PDB entry 9IQY | electron microscopy, 3.16 A resolution | chains B and J of the 3 polymer chains in the assembly

== Chain B ==
Name: Transient receptor potential cation channel subfamily V member 4
Organism: Homo sapiens
UniProt: Q9HBA0 (TRPV4_HUMAN); residue numbers follow UniProt; this construct covers 148-787
Sequence (640 residues; each row starts with the number of its first residue):
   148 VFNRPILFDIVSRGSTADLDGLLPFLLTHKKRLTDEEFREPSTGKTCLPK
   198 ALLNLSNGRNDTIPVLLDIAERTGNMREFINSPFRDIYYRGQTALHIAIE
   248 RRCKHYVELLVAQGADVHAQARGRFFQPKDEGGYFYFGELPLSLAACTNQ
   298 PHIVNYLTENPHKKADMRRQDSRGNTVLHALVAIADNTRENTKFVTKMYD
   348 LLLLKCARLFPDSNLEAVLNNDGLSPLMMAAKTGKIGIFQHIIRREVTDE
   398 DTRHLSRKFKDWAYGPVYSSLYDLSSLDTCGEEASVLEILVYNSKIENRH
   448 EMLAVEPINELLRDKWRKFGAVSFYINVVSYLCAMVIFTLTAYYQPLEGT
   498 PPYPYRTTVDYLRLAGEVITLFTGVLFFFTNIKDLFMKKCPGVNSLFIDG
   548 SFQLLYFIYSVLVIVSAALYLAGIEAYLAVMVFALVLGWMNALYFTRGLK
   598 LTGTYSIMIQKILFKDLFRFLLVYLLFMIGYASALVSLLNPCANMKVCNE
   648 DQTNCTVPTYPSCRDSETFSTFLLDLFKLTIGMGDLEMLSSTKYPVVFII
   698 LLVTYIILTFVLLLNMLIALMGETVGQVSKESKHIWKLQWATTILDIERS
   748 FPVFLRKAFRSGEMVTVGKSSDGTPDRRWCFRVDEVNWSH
Disordered / not traced: 148, 468-787
Swiss-Prot annotation at these positions:
  - motif: Gly679 to Asp682 (Selectivity filter)
  - binding site (ATP): Lys192, Lys197, Asn201, Tyr236 to Gln239, Arg248
  - binding site (a 1,2-diacyl-sn-glycero-3-phospho-(1D-myo-inositol-4,5-bisphosphate)): Arg249 to Lys251, Asn296 to His299, Lys344
  - binding site (Ca(2+)): Asp682
  - modified residue: Tyr253 (Phosphotyrosine)
  - natural variant: Glu183 (E183K: Found in a patient with spondyloepiphyseal dysplasia Maroteaux type), Lys197 (K197R: In MTD), Leu199 (L199F: In MTD), Arg232 (R232C: In HMND8 and CMT2C), Arg269 (R269C: In CMT2C; R269H: In HMND8 and CMT2C), Gly270 (G270V: In FDAB), Arg271 (R271P: In FDAB), Phe273 (F273L: In FDAB), Glu278 (E278K: In SMDK), Thr295 (T295A: In MTD), Arg315 (R315W: In CMT2C), Arg316 (R316C: In CMT2C and SPSMA; R316H: In CMT2C), 21 further natural variant entries in UniProt
  - mutagenesis: Phe231 (F231C: Decreased ATP-binding), Lys251 (K251E: No effect on channel activity. No effect on interaction with membranes enriched in phosphatidylinositol-2,4-bisphosphate), Asn296 (N296D: Loss of interaction with membranes enriched in phosphatidylinositol-2,4-bisphosphate; when associated with P-299), His299 (H299P: Strongly decreased interaction with membranes enriched in phosphatidylinositol-2,4-bisphosphate. Loss of interaction with membranes enriched in phosphatidylinositol-2,4-bisphosphate ...), Lys344 (K344E: No effect on channel activity. No effect on interaction with membranes enriched in phosphatidylinositol-2,4-bisphosphate), Met680 (M680D: Loss of Ca(2+) influx. Loss of DDX3X translocation to the nucleus)

== Chain J ==
Name: Transforming protein RhoA
Organism: Homo sapiens
Notes: EC 3.6.5.2
UniProt: P61586 (RHOA_HUMAN); numbering as in UniProt (aligned over 1-193)
Sequence (193 residues; row label = number of the first residue in the row):
     1 MAAIRKKLVIVGDGACGKTCLLIVFSKDQFPEVYVPTVFENYVADIEVDG
    51 KQVELALWDTAGQEDYDRLRPLSYPDTDVILMCFSIDSPDSLENIPEKWT
   101 PEVKHFCPNVPIILVGNKKDLRNDEHTRRELAKMKQEPVKPEEGRDMANR
   151 IGAFGYMECSAKTKDGVREVFEMATRAALQARRGKKKSGCLVL
Disordered / not traced: 181-193
Bound ions: Mg2+: Thr19, Thr37 (together with GDP)
Residues lining bound ligands: GDP (guanosine-5'-diphosphate): Asp13, Gly14, Ala15, Cys16, Gly17, Lys18, Thr19, Cys20, Phe30, Val35, Thr37, Lys118, Asp120, Leu121, Ser160, Ala161, Lys162
Swiss-Prot annotation at these positions:
  - region: Ala61 to Asp78 (Switch II region)
  - motif: Tyr34 to Tyr42 (Effector region)
  - binding site (GTP): Gly12 to Thr19, Phe30 to Thr37, Asp59 to Gln63, Asn117 to Asp120, Ser160 to Lys162
  - site: Gly189, Cys190 (Microbial infection: Cleavage)
  - modified residue: Tyr34 (Microbial infection: O-AMP-tyrosine), Thr37 (Microbial infection: O-AMP-threonine), Asn41 (Microbial infection: ADP-ribosylasparagine), Gln63 (5-glutamyl serotonin), Ser188 (Phosphoserine), Cys190 (Cysteine methyl ester)
  - lipidation: Lys185 (Microbial infection: N6-stearoyl lysine), Lys186 (Microbial infection: N6-stearoyl lysine), Lys187 (Microbial infection: N6-stearoyl lysine), Cys190 (S-geranylgeranyl cysteine)
  - glycosylation: Tyr34 (Microbial infection: O-linked (GlcNAc) tyrosine), Thr37 (Microbial infection: O-alpha-linked (GlcNAc) threonine)
  - cross-link: Lys135 (Glycyl lysine isopeptide (Lys-Gly) (interchain with G-Cter in ubiquitin))
  - natural variant: Glu47 (E47K: In EDFAOB), Pro71 (P71S: In EDFAOB)
  - mutagenesis: Gly14 (G14V: Increased Rho protein signal transduction. Constitutively active), Thr19 (T19N: Decreased Rho protein signal transduction. Decreased substrate adhesion-dependent cell spreading. Decreased stress fibers assembly. Decreased cytoplasmic microtubule organization), Tyr34 (Y34A: Abolishes interaction with DGKQ; Y34F: Abolishes AMPylation by Haemophilus IbpA), Thr37 (T37A: Abolished monoglucosylation by C.difficile toxin TcdA. Abolished O-GlcNAcylation by C.novyi toxin TcdA), Gln63 (Q63L: Causes constitutive activation), Lys135 (K135R: Reduced FBXL19-mediated ubiquitination and subsequent degradation), Lys185 to Lys187 (In 3KR mutant; abolished stearoylation in response to S.flexneri infection), Leu193 (L193M: Converts geranyl-geranylation to farnesylation; does not prevent the cleavage by yopT)

== Chain B / chain J interface ==
Pairs across the interface (22):
  Arg179(B) with Tyr34(J), hydrogen bond
  Glu183(B) with Asp65(J); Leu69(J)
  Arg224(B) with Phe39(J); Glu40(J), hydrogen bond (side chain-backbone); Asn41(J), hydrogen bond (side chain-backbone); Tyr42(J)
  Glu225(B) with Glu40(J); Asn41(J)
  Asn228(B) with Asn41(J)
  Pro230(B) with Asn41(J)
  Arg232(B) with Leu72(J)
  Arg237(B) with Asp76(J), salt bridge
  Asp263(B) with Arg5(J), salt bridge
  His265(B) with Arg5(J), hydrogen bond (backbone-side chain)
  Arg269(B) with Asp76(J), salt bridge
  Asp313(B) with Ala2(J)
  Arg315(B) with Met1(J), hydrogen bond (side chain-backbone); Ala2(J)
  Arg316(B) with Ala3(J), hydrogen bond (side chain-backbone); Arg5(J); Glu54(J), salt bridge
Interface residues without a listed pair, chain B (19 interface residues in all): Thr181, Arg186, Ser229, Ala266, Gln267
Interface residues without a listed pair, chain J (18 interface residues in all): Val43, Trp58, Arg68, Pro75

== In short ==
19 residues of chain B and 18 residues of chain J are in contact; the contacts include 6 hydrogen bonds and 4
salt bridges. Among the polar pairs are Arg237(B)-Asp76(J), Asp263(B)-Arg5(J) and Arg269(B)-Asp76(J). Chain J
binds GDP.
Chain B is Transient receptor potential cation channel subfamily V member 4 and chain J is Transforming
protein RhoA, both from Homo sapiens; the structure, Cryo-EM structure of human TRPV4 intracellular domain in
complex with GTPase RhoA, was determined by electron microscopy (same publication as 9IQX).
